Entry 3PY2 (X-ray diffraction, 1.93 A resolution); this record covers chains A and B.

# Chain A (and B)
Protein: Triosephosphate isomerase
Organism: Plasmodium falciparum
Notes: EC 5.3.1.1; chain B of this document is another copy of the same molecule, construct and numbering; everything in this record applies to it too
UniProtKB: Q07412 (TPIS_PLAFA); residues 1-248 here = UniProt positions 1-248
Amino-acid sequence (248 residues; numbered 1 to 248; the number before each row is that of its first residue):
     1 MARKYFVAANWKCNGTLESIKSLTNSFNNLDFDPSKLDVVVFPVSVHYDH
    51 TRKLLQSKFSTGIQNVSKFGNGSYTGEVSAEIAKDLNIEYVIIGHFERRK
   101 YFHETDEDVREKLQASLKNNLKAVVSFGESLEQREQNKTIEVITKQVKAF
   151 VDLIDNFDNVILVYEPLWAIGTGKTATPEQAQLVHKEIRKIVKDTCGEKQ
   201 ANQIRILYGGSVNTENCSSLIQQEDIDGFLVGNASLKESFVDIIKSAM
Not modelled in the structure: 1-2
Sequence notes: engineered mutation S126 (Cys in Q07412); conflict V163 (Ala in Q07412)
Swiss-Prot annotation at these positions:
  - active site: H95 (Electrophile), E165 (Proton acceptor)
  - binding site (D-glyceraldehyde 3-phosphate): N10, K12, G171, L230, G232, N233
  - mutagenesis: S73 (S73A: 3-fold decrease in substrate affinity; when associated with S-96), F96 (F96A: 2-fold decrease in substrate affinity; F96H: 6.7-fold decrease in substrate affinity; F96S: 5.5-fold decrease in substrate affinity. 3-fold decrease in substrate affinity ...), L167 (L167V: 3-fold decrease in substrate affinity; when associated with S-96)

# Interface between chain A and chain B
Residue-residue contacts - 80 pairs, chain A then chain B:
  N10(A) - T75(B)  hydrogen bond
  K12(A) - G72(B)
  K12(A) - S73(B)
  K12(A) - T75(B)
  C13(A) - N71(B)
  C13(A) - G72(B)  hydrogen bond (backbone-backbone)
  C13(A) - Y74(B)
  C13(A) - E77(B)  hydrogen bond (side chain-backbone)
  C13(A) - S79(B)  hydrogen bond (side chain-backbone)
  C13(A) - I82(B)  hydrophobic
  N14(A) - G72(B)  hydrogen bond (side chain-backbone)
  G15(A) - I82(B)
  T16(A) - D85(B)
  L17(A) - D85(B)  hydrogen bond (backbone-side chain)
  L17(A) - L86(B)  hydrophobic
  V44(A) - E77(B)
  V44(A) - V78(B)  hydrophobic
  V44(A) - I82(B)  hydrophobic
  S45(A) - S45(B)  hydrogen bond
  S45(A) - V46(B)
  S45(A) - V78(B)
  V46(A) - S45(B)
  V46(A) - V78(B)  hydrophobic
  V46(A) - I82(B)  hydrophobic
  V46(A) - L86(B)  hydrophobic
  H47(A) - I82(B)
  D49(A) - D49(B)
  Q64(A) - T75(B)
  Q64(A) - G76(B)  hydrogen bond (side chain-backbone)
  F69(A) - Y101(B)  hydrophobic
  F69(A) - F102(B)  hydrophobic
  N71(A) - C13(B)
  G72(A) - K12(B)
  G72(A) - C13(B)  hydrogen bond (backbone-backbone)
  G72(A) - N14(B)  hydrogen bond (backbone-side chain)
  S73(A) - K12(B)
  S73(A) - E97(B)
  S73(A) - Y101(B)
  Y74(A) - C13(B)
  Y74(A) - E97(B)  hydrogen bond (backbone-side chain)
  Y74(A) - Y101(B)  hydrophobic
  T75(A) - N10(B)  hydrogen bond
  T75(A) - K12(B)
  T75(A) - Q64(B)
  T75(A) - H95(B)
  T75(A) - E97(B)  hydrogen bond
  T75(A) - R98(B)  hydrogen bond (backbone-side chain)
  G76(A) - Q64(B)  hydrogen bond (backbone-side chain)
  G76(A) - R98(B)
  E77(A) - C13(B)  hydrogen bond (backbone-side chain)
  E77(A) - V44(B)
  E77(A) - R98(B)  salt bridge
  E77(A) - F102(B)
  V78(A) - V44(B)  hydrophobic
  V78(A) - S45(B)
  V78(A) - V46(B)  hydrophobic
  S79(A) - C13(B)  hydrogen bond (backbone-side chain)
  I82(A) - C13(B)  hydrophobic
  I82(A) - N14(B)
  I82(A) - G15(B)
  I82(A) - V44(B)  hydrophobic
  I82(A) - V46(B)  hydrophobic
  I82(A) - H47(B)
  D85(A) - T16(B)
  D85(A) - L17(B)  hydrogen bond (side chain-backbone)
  L86(A) - L17(B)  hydrophobic
  L86(A) - V46(B)
  L86(A) - H47(B)
  H95(A) - T75(B)  hydrogen bond
  E97(A) - S73(B)
  E97(A) - Y74(B)
  E97(A) - T75(B)  hydrogen bond
  R98(A) - T75(B)  hydrogen bond (side chain-backbone)
  R98(A) - G76(B)
  R98(A) - E77(B)  salt bridge
  Y101(A) - F69(B)  hydrophobic
  Y101(A) - S73(B)
  Y101(A) - Y74(B)  hydrophobic
  F102(A) - F69(B)  hydrophobic
  F102(A) - E77(B)
Interface residues without a listed pair, chain A (37 interface residues in all): H50, K53, I63, N65, G70, I88
Interface residues without a listed pair, chain B (36 interface residues in all): I63, N65, G70, I88, N233

# Overview
Chain A and chain B form an interface of 37 and 36 residues respectively, with 21 hydrogen bonds and 2 salt
bridges. Among the polar pairs are E77(A)-R98(B), N10(A)-T75(B) and C13(A)-E77(B).
Chain A and chain B are both Triosephosphate isomerase (Plasmodium falciparum); the structure, Structure of
C126S mutant of Plasmodium falciparum triosephosphate isomerase, was determined by X-ray diffraction together
with 3PVF and 3PWA from the same study.
